PDB entry 4F2R | X-ray diffraction, 1.63 A resolution | chains A and B of the 3 polymer chains in the assembly

Chain A:
Protein: DNA polymerase
From: Geobacillus kaustophilus
Notes: EC 2.7.7.7
Reference sequence: Q5KWC1 (Q5KWC1_GEOKA); residues 285-876 here correspond to UniProt positions 287-878 (UniProt number = residue number + 2)
Amino-acid sequence (592 residues; each row starts with the number of its first residue):
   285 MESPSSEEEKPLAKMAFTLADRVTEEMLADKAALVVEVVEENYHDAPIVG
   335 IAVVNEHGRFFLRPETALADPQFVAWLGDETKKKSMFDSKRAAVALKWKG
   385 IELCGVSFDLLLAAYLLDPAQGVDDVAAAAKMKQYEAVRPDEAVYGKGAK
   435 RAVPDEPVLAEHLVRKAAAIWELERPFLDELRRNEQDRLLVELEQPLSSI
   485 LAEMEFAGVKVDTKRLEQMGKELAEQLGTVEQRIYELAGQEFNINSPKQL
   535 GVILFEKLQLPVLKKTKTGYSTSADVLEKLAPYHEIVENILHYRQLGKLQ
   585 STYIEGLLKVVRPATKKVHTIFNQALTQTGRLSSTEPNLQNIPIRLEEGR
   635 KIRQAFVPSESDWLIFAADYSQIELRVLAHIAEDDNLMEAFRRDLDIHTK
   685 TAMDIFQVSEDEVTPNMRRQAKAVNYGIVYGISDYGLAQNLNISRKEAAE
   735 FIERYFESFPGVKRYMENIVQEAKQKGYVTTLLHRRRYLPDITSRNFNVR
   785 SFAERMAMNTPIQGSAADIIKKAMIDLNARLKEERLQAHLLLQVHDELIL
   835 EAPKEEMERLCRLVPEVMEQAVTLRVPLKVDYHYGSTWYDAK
Disordered / not traced: 285-298
Differences from the reference sequence: engineered mutation Ala598 (Asp600 in Q5KWC1), Tyr710 (Phe712 in Q5KWC1)

Chain B:
Molecule: 9-nt DNA strand
Sequence (9 nucleotides; numbered 21 to 29; the number before each row is that of its first residue):
    21 CCTGACTCC
Modified / non-standard residues: DOC (2',3'-dideoxycytidine-5'-monophosphate) at position 29

Chain A / chain B interface:
Pairs across the interface (32; chain A residue first):
  Pro531(A) with DG24(B), phosphate contact; DA25(B), phosphate contact
  Thr550(A) with DG24(B), hydrogen bond to the phosphate
  Lys551(A) with DT23(B), salt bridge to the phosphate; DG24(B), phosphate contact
  Thr552(A) with DT23(B), phosphate contact; DG24(B), hydrogen bond to the phosphate
  Ser555(A) with DA25(B), phosphate contact
  Thr556(A) with DA25(B), hydrogen bond to the phosphate
  Ser557(A) with DA25(B), phosphate contact
  Ala558(A) with DC26(B), hydrogen bond to the phosphate
  Leu575(A) with DC26(B), phosphate contact
  Arg578(A) with DA25(B), hydrogen bond to the phosphate; DC26(B), salt bridge to the phosphate
  Gln579(A) with DC26(B), phosphate contact; DT27(B), phosphate contact
  Lys582(A) with DC26(B), base contact
  Tyr587(A) with DT27(B), hydrogen bond to the sugar
  Arg615(A) with DOC_29(B), hydrogen bond to the base
  Gln624(A) with DC28(B), sugar contact
  Asn625(A) with DT27(B), hydrogen bond to the base; DC28(B), sugar contact
  Ile626(A) with DC28(B), sugar contact
  Pro627(A) with DT27(B), phosphate contact; DC28(B), phosphate contact
  Ile628(A) with DC28(B), hydrogen bond to the phosphate; DOC_29(B), phosphate contact
  Arg629(A) with DC28(B), hydrogen bond to the phosphate; DOC_29(B), salt bridge to the phosphate
  Val828(A) with DOC_29(B), sugar contact
  His829(A) with DOC_29(B), sugar contact
  Asp830(A) with DOC_29(B), sugar contact
Also at the interface, not in a pair above, chain A (27 interface residues in all): Tyr554, Leu630, Arg637, Glu831

Overview:
27 residues of chain A face 7 of chain B across their interface, with 10 hydrogen bonds and 3 salt bridges.
Polar pairs include Arg615(A)-DOC_29(B), Asn625(A)-DT27(B) and Tyr587(A)-DT27(B).
Chain A is DNA polymerase (Geobacillus kaustophilus) and chain B is a 9-nt DNA strand; the structure, DNA
Polymerase I Large Fragment complex 3, was determined by X-ray diffraction.
